5IES - chains H and C of the 3 polymer chains in the assembly; structure by X-ray diffraction, 2.16 A resolution.

Chain H:
Name: VRC01cHuGL2 Fab heavy chain
From: Homo sapiens
Notes: antibody fragment or engineered binder
Sequence (221 residues; each row starts with the number of its first residue; a row labelled like 82A-82C holds insertion residues (82A, then the next letters in order)):
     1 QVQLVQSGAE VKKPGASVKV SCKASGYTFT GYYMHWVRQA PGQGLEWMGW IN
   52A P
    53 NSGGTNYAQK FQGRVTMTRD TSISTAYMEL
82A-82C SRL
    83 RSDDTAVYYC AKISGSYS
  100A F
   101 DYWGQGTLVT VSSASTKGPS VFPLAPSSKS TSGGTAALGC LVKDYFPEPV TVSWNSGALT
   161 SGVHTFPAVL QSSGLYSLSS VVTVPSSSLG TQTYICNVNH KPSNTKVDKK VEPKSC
Not modelled in the structure: 215-216
Cystine bridges: Cys22-Cys92, Cys140-Cys196

Chain C:
Name: Germline-targeting HIV-1 gp120 engineered outer domain eOD-GT8
From: Homo sapiens
Sequence (183 residues; numbered 1 to 183; the number before each row is that of its first residue):
     1 DTITLPCRPA PPPHCSSNIT GLILTRQGGY SNANTVIFRP SGGDWRDIAR CQIAGTVVST
    61 QLFLNGSLAE EEVVIRSEDW RDNAKSICVQ LATSVEIACT GAGHCAISRA KWANTLKQIA
   121 SKLREQYGAK TIIFKPSSGG DPEFVNHSFN CGGEFFYCAS TQLFASTWFA STGTGTKHHH
   181 HHH
Not modelled in the structure: 31-32, 170-183
Cystine bridges: Cys7-Cys158, Cys15-Cys151, Cys51-Cys88, Cys99-Cys105
Glycans and other covalent adducts: N-acetylglucosamine (NAG) linked to Asn18, Asn65

How chain H and chain C interact:
Pairs across the interface - 38 pairs, chain H then chain C:
  Tyr33(H) - Gly43(C)
  Trp47(H) - Gly29(C)
  Trp47(H) - Asn83(C)
  Trp50(H) - Gly42(C)
  Trp50(H) - Asn83(C)  hydrogen bond
  Trp50(H) - Ala84(C)
  Asn52(H) - Gly42(C)
  Asn52(H) - Gly43(C)
  Asn52(H) - Asp44(C)  hydrogen bond
  Asn53(H) - Asp44(C)  hydrogen bond
  Ser54(H) - Gly42(C)
  Ser54(H) - Gly43(C)  hydrogen bond (side chain-backbone)
  Ser54(H) - Asp44(C)
  Ser54(H) - Gly140(C)
  Ser54(H) - Asp141(C)  hydrogen bond (backbone-backbone)
  Ser54(H) - Phe144(C)
  Gly55(H) - Gly140(C)
  Gly56(H) - Gly42(C)
  Gly56(H) - Gly139(C)
  Thr57(H) - Ser138(C)  hydrogen bond
  Asn58(H) - Thr25(C)
  Asn58(H) - Arg26(C)  hydrogen bond (side chain-backbone)
  Asn58(H) - Gln27(C)
  Asn58(H) - Gly28(C)  hydrogen bond (side chain-backbone)
  Asn58(H) - Asn83(C)  hydrogen bond (side chain-backbone)
  Tyr59(H) - Gln27(C)  hydrogen bond (backbone-side chain)
  Tyr59(H) - Gly28(C)
  Tyr59(H) - Ser138(C)
  Ala60(H) - Gly28(C)
  Gln61(H) - Gly28(C)  hydrogen bond (backbone-backbone)
  Gln61(H) - Gly29(C)
  Gln61(H) - Tyr30(C)
  Gln61(H) - Ile37(C)
  Gln64(H) - Gln27(C)  hydrogen bond
  Gln64(H) - Arg39(C)
  Arg71(H) - Asp141(C)  salt bridge
  Tyr99(H) - Asp82(C)
  Tyr99(H) - Lys85(C)  hydrogen bond
Other interface residues (no listed pair), chain C (21 interface residues in all): Asp47

In short:
The interface between chain H and chain C involves 16 residues on one side and 21 on the other, with 13
hydrogen bonds and 1 salt bridge. Polar pairs include Arg71(H)-Asp141(C), Trp50(H)-Asn83(C) and
Asn52(H)-Asp44(C). N-acetylglucosamine is covalently linked to Asn18(C) and Asn65(C).
Chain H is VRC01cHuGL2 Fab heavy chain and chain C is Germline-targeting HIV-1 gp120 engineered outer domain
eOD-GT8, both from Homo sapiens; the structure, Crystal structure of VRC01c-HuGL2 Fab from an HIV-1 naive
donor in complex with with a germline-targeting ..., was determined by X-ray diffraction, deposited together
with 5IDL, 5IF0 and 5IFA.
